Entry 2BH0 (X-ray diffraction, 2.50 A resolution); this record covers chain A.

== Chain A ==
Name: YOAJ
Organism: Bacillus subtilis
Reference sequence: O34918 (O34918_BACSU); residues 2-208 here correspond to UniProt positions 26-232 (UniProt number = residue number + 24)
Sequence (208 residues; each row starts with the number of its first residue):
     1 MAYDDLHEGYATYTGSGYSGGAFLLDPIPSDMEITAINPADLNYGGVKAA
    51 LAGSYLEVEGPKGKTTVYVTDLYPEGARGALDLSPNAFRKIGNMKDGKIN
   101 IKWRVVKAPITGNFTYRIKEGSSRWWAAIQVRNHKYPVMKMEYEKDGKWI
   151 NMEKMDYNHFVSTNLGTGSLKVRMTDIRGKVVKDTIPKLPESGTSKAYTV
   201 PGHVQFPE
Disordered / not traced: 1
Modified positions: Mse-1 (selenomethionine); Mse-32, Mse-94, Mse-139, Mse-141, Mse-152, Mse-155, Mse-174 (selenomethionine; parent Met)
From the paper describing this entry:
  - contacts within the chain: Thr-12/Asp-82 (hydrogen bond)

== In short ==
From the paper: contacts within the chain involving Thr-12 and Asp-82.
Chain A is YOAJ (Bacillus subtilis); the structure, Crystal structure of a SeMet derivative of EXPA from
Bacillus subtilis at 2.5 angstrom, was determined by X-ray diffraction, deposited together with 3D30.
